Entry 5JB1 (electron microscopy, 6.00 A resolution (low resolution: residue-level contacts below are approximate; hydrogen-bond / salt-bridge calls are withheld)); this record covers chains A and F of the 6 polymer chains in the assembly.

[Chain A (and F)]
Protein: Major capsid protein L1
From: Human papillomavirus type 59
Notes: chain F of this document is another copy of the same molecule, construct and numbering; everything in this record applies to it too
UniProtKB: Q81971 (Q81971_HPV59); numbering as in UniProt (aligned over 10-508)
Sequence (500 residues; row label = number of the first residue in the row):
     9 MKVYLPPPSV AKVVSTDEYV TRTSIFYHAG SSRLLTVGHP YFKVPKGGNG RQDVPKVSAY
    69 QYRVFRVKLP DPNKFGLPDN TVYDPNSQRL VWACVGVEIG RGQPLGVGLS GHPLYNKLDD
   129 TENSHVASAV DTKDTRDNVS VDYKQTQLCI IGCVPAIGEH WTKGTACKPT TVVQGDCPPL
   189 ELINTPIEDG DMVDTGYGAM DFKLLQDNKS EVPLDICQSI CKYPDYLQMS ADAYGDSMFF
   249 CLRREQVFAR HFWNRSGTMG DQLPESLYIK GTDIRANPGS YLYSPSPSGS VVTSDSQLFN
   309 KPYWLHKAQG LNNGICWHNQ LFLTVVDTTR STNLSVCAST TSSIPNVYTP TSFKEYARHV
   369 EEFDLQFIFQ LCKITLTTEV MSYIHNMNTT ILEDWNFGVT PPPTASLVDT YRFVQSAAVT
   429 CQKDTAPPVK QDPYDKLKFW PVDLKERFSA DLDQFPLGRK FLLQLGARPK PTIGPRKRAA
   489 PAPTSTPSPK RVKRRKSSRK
Not modelled in the structure: 9-17, 474-508 (chain F: 9, 474-508)
Differences from the reference sequence: initiating methionine (9)
What the authors report for this chain:
  - self-association interface (contacts with another copy of this molecule): Ala413 to Thr418, Tyr419 to Thr428

[Chain A / chain F interface]
Pairs across the interface - 71 pairs, chain A then chain F:
  Ser40(A) with Leu415(F); Val416(F); Asp417(F)
  Arg41(A) with Leu415(F); Val416(F); Asp417(F)
  Leu42(A) with Asp417(F)
  Leu43(A) with Asp417(F); Thr418(F); Tyr419(F); Phe421(F)
  Thr44(A) with Tyr419(F); Arg420(F)
  Lys51(A) with Gln423(F)
  Lys54(A) with Ser424(F)
  Arg59(A) with Arg420(F); Phe421(F); Val422(F); Gln423(F)
  Gln60(A) with Gln423(F)
  Asp61(A) with Gln423(F); Ser424(F)
  Val62(A) with Gln423(F); Ser424(F)
  Pro63(A) with Gln423(F)
  Phe83(A) with Lys82(F); Phe83(F); Gly84(F)
  Gly84(A) with Phe83(F)
  Leu85(A) with Phe83(F); Asn88(F)
  Asp87(A) with Leu85(F); Asn88(F); Thr89(F)
  Asn88(A) with Leu85(F)
  Thr89(A) with Leu85(F); Thr89(F)
  Val90(A) with Leu85(F)
  Arg366(A) with Ala425(F)
  Glu370(A) with Leu415(F)
  Val416(A) with Ser40(F); Arg41(F)
  Asp417(A) with Arg41(F)
  Tyr419(A) with Ser40(F); Arg41(F); Leu42(F); Leu43(F)
  Arg420(A) with Arg41(F); Leu43(F); Glu370(F)
  Phe421(A) with Leu43(F)
  Gln423(A) with Leu43(F); Thr44(F); Val45(F); Pro63(F); Trp448(F)
  Ser424(A) with Asp61(F); Pro63(F)
  Ala425(A) with Gly58(F); Arg59(F); Gln60(F); Asp61(F)
  Ala426(A) with Lys54(F); Gln60(F); Asp61(F)
  Val427(A) with Val45(F); Asp61(F)
  Phe447(A) with Tyr419(F)
  Trp448(A) with Tyr419(F)
  Pro449(A) with Tyr419(F)
  Arg455(A) with Asp417(F)
Other interface residues (no listed pair), chain A (40 interface residues in all): Tyr91, Asp197, Leu415, Thr418, Thr428
Other interface residues (no listed pair), chain F (34 interface residues in all): Gly46, Val62, Arg366

[Overview]
Chain A and chain F form an interface of 40 and 34 residues respectively. The paper reports a self-association
interface involving Ala413(A) and Tyr419(A).
Both chains are Major capsid protein L1 (Human papillomavirus type 59). Entry 5JB1 (Pseudo-atomic structure of
Human Papillomavirus Type 59 L1 Virus-like Particle) was determined by electron microscopy together with 5J6R
from the same study.
